Entry 5YUY (X-ray diffraction, 1.74 A resolution); this record covers chains F and H of the 3 polymer chains in the assembly.

Chain F:
Protein: DNA polymerase IV
Source organism: Escherichia coli K-12
Notes: EC 2.7.7.7
Reference sequence: Q47155 (DPO4_ECOLI); residue numbers follow UniProt; this construct covers 2-351
Chain sequence (352 residues; row label = number of the first residue in the row; numbering starts at 0):
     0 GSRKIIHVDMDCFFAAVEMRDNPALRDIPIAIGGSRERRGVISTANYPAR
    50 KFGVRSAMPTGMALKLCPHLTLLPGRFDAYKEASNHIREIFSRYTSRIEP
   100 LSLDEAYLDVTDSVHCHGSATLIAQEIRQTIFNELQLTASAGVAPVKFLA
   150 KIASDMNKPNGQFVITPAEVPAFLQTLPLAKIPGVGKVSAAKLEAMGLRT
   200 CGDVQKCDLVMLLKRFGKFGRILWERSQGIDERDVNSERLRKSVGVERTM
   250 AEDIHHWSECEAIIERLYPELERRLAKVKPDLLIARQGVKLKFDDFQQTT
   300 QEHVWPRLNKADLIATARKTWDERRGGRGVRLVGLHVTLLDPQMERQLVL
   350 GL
Unresolved in the structure: 342-351
Sequence notes: expression tag (0-1)
Metal / ion sites: Mg2+ site 1: Asp8, Met9, Asp103 (together with dTTP, diphosphate) (shared with DT874(H) of chain H); Mg2+ site 2: Asp8, Asp103, Glu104 (together with dTTP) (shared with DC873(H), DT874(H) of chain H)
Ligand contacts: diphosphate / dTTP: Asp8, Met9, Asp10, Cys11, Phe12, Phe13, Ser42, Thr43, Tyr46, Arg49, Ser55, Ala56, Asp103, Glu104, Lys157
Curated features (UniProtKB/Swiss-Prot):
  - active site: Glu104
  - binding site (Mg(2+)): Asp8, Asp103
  - site: Phe13 (Substrate discrimination)
  - natural variant: Glu36 to Arg38 (sequence variant, change not given here; In strain: ECOR 45B1), Gln124 (Q124K: In strain: ECOR 35D), Asn132 (N132S: In strain: ECOR 34B1 and ECOR 37UG), Gln135 (Q135H: In strain: ECOR 70B1), Pro170 (P170S: In strain: ECOR 37UG), Ala171 (A171T: In strain: ECOR 45B1, ECOR 46D and 2 more), Leu176 (L176F: In strain: ECOR 37UG), Gly201 (G201S: In strain: ECOR 59B2), Met210 (M210I: In strain: ECOR 37UG, ECOR 45B1 and 4 more; M210T: In strain: ECOR 35D, ECOR 46D and 6 more), Arg225 (R225C: In strain: ECOR 59B2 and ECOR 60B2), Ala310 (A310S: In strain: ECOR 57B2, ECOR 59B2 and 2 more), Asp321 (D321N: In strain: ECOR 35D)
  - mutagenesis: Asp8 (D8A/H: Loss of function), Arg49 (R49A/F: Loss of function), Asp103 (D103A/N: Loss of function), Glu104 (E104A: Loss of function)
From the paper describing this entry:
  - mutagenesis - R49A: abolished catalytic activity

Chain H:
Molecule: DTN
Sequence (19 nucleotides; each row starts with the number of its first residue):
   856 TCTAGGGTCCTAGGACCCT
Unresolved in the structure: 856-857
Covalently attached groups: dTTP (TTP) linked to DC873
Metal / ion sites: Mg2+ site 1: DC873, DT874 (together with dTTP) (shared with Asp8(F), Asp103(F), Glu104(F) of chain F); Mg2+ site 2: DT874 (together with dTTP, diphosphate) (shared with Asp8(F), Met9(F), Asp103(F) of chain F)

How chain F and chain H interact:
Contacting residue pairs - 35 pairs, chain F then chain H:
  Asp8(F) - DT874(H)  phosphate contact
  Phe12(F) - DT874(H)  hydrogen bond to the phosphate
  Phe13(F) - DT874(H)  hydrogen bond to the phosphate
  Ser42(F) - DT874(H)  hydrogen bond to the base
  Thr43(F) - DT874(H)  phosphate contact
  Ser55(F) - DT874(H)  base contact
  Ser101(F) - DC873(H)  sugar contact
  Asp103(F) - DC873(H)  phosphate contact
  Asp103(F) - DT874(H)  phosphate contact
  Glu104(F) - DC873(H)  phosphate contact
  Glu104(F) - DT874(H)  phosphate contact
  Lys150(F) - DC873(H)  salt bridge to the phosphate
  Ile181(F) - DC872(H)  phosphate contact
  Pro182(F) - DC872(H)  phosphate contact
  Gly183(F) - DC871(H)  sugar contact
  Gly183(F) - DC872(H)  hydrogen bond to the phosphate
  Val184(F) - DC872(H)  phosphate contact
  Gly185(F) - DC871(H)  hydrogen bond to the phosphate
  Gly185(F) - DC872(H)  phosphate contact
  Lys186(F) - DC871(H)  hydrogen bond to the phosphate
  Val187(F) - DA870(H)  phosphate contact
  Val187(F) - DC871(H)  hydrogen bond to the phosphate
  Ser188(F) - DA870(H)  phosphate contact
  Ser188(F) - DC871(H)  hydrogen bond to the phosphate
  Arg285(F) - DC865(H)  sugar contact
  Arg285(F) - DT866(H)  salt bridge to the phosphate
  Thr298(F) - DG868(H)  hydrogen bond to the phosphate
  Thr299(F) - DA867(H)  phosphate contact
  Thr299(F) - DG868(H)  hydrogen bond to the phosphate
  Gln300(F) - DA867(H)  phosphate contact
  Glu301(F) - DT866(H)  phosphate contact
  Glu301(F) - DA867(H)  hydrogen bond to the phosphate
  His302(F) - DT866(H)  phosphate contact
  Val303(F) - DT866(H)  hydrogen bond to the phosphate
  Arg323(F) - DG868(H)  salt bridge to the phosphate
Interface residues without a listed pair, chain F (29 interface residues in all): Cys11, Ala56, Gln297
Interface residues without a listed pair, chain H (10 interface residues in all): DG869

Overview:
Chain F and chain H form an interface of 29 and 10 residues respectively, with 12 hydrogen bonds and 3 salt
bridges. Among the polar pairs are Ser42(F)-DT874(H), Phe12(F)-DT874(H) and Phe13(F)-DT874(H). Ligands of
chain F: diphosphate / dTTP. The paper reports that R49A of chain F abolishes catalytic activity.
Here chain F is DNA polymerase IV (Escherichia coli K-12) and chain H is DTN. Entry 5YUY (DNA polymerase IV -
DNA ternary complex 9) was determined by X-ray diffraction (same publication as 5YUR, 5YUS, 5YUT, 5YUU, 5YUV,
5YUW and 10 further entries).
